1FZB - chains A and C of the 8 polymer chains in the assembly; structure by X-ray diffraction, 2.90 A resolution.

[Chain A]
Protein: Fibrinogen
Source organism: Homo sapiens
Notes: fragment: double fragment d
Reference sequence: P02671 (FIBA_HUMAN); residues 111-197 here correspond to UniProt positions 130-216 (UniProt number = residue number + 19)
Chain sequence (87 residues; numbered 111 to 197; the number before each row is that of its first residue):
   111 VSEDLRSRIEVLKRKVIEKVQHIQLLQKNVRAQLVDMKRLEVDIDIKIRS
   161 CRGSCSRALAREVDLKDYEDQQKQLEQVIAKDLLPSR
Not modelled in the structure: 111-112, 194-197

[Chain C]
Protein: Fibrinogen
Source organism: Homo sapiens
Notes: fragment: double fragment d
Reference sequence: P02679 (FIBG_HUMAN); aligned to UniProt positions 111-429 over residues 88-406 (the alignment contains insertions or deletions, so no single offset holds)
Chain sequence (319 residues; numbered 88 to 406; the number before each row is that of its first residue):
    88 KMLEEIMKYEASILTHDSSIRYLQEIYNSNNQKIVNLKEKVAQLEAQCQE
   138 PCKDTVQIHDITGKDCQDIANKGAKQSGLYFIKPLKANQQFLVYCEIDGS
   188 GNGWTVFQKRLDGSVDFKKNWIQYKEGFGHLSPTGTTEFWLGNEKIHLIS
   238 TQSAIPYALRVELEDWNGRTSTADYAMFKVGPEADKYRLTYAYFAGGDAG
   288 DAFDGFDFGDDPSDKFFTSHNGMQFSTWDNDNDKFEGNCAEQDGSGWWMN
   338 KCHAGHLNGVYYQGGTYSKASTPNGYDNGIIWATWKTRWYSMKKTTMKII
   388 PFNRLTIGEGQQHHLGGAK
Not modelled in the structure: 397-406
Sequence notes: conflict Lys-88 (Ile114 in P02679)
Disulfide bonds: Cys-153/Cys-182, Cys-326/Cys-339
Ion coordination: Ca2+: Asp-318, Asp-320, Phe-322

[How chain A and chain C interact]
Contacting residue pairs (21; chain A residue first):
  Leu-136(A) / Gln-111(C)
  Asn-139(A) / Tyr-114(C)  hydrogen bond (backbone-side chain)
  Val-140(A) / Tyr-114(C)  hydrophobic
  Gln-143(A) / Tyr-114(C)
  Gln-143(A) / Asn-117(C)
  Gln-143(A) / Asn-118(C)  hydrogen bond
  Asp-146(A) / Lys-125(C)  salt bridge
  Met-147(A) / Ile-121(C)  hydrophobic
  Leu-150(A) / Ile-121(C)  hydrophobic
  Ile-154(A) / Val-128(C)  hydrophobic
  Lys-157(A) / Glu-132(C)
  Ile-158(A) / Leu-131(C)  hydrophobic
  Ser-160(A) / Cys-135(C)
  Cys-161(A) / Leu-131(C)  hydrophobic
  Cys-161(A) / Cys-135(C)  disulfide
  Gly-163(A) / Glu-137(C)
  Gly-163(A) / Pro-138(C)
  Gly-163(A) / Cys-139(C)
  Ser-164(A) / Cys-135(C)
  Ser-164(A) / Gln-136(C)
  Ser-164(A) / Glu-137(C)  hydrogen bond (side chain-backbone)
Also at the interface, not in a pair above, chain A (17 interface residues in all): Arg-116, Ile-133, Cys-165
Also at the interface, not in a pair above, chain C (19 interface residues in all): Ile-93, Ile-107, Leu-110, Leu-124, Gln-134
Cross-chain cystine bridges: Cys-161(A)/Cys-135(C)

[Summary]
17 residues of chain A and 19 residues of chain C are in contact; the contacts include 1 disulfide bond, 3
hydrogen bonds and 1 salt bridge. Among the polar pairs are Asp-146(A)/Lys-125(C), Asn-139(A)/Tyr-114(C) and
Gln-143(A)/Asn-118(C).
Chain A is Fibrinogen and chain C is Fibrinogen, both from Homo sapiens; the structure, Crystal structure of
crosslinked fragment D, was determined by X-ray diffraction together with 1FZA from the same study.
